4ZS6 - chains H and A of the 3 polymer chains in the assembly; structure by X-ray diffraction, 3.17 A resolution.

== Chain H ==
Name: fab Heavy Chain
From: Homo sapiens
Notes: antibody fragment or engineered binder
Chain sequence (227 residues; each row starts with the number of its first residue):
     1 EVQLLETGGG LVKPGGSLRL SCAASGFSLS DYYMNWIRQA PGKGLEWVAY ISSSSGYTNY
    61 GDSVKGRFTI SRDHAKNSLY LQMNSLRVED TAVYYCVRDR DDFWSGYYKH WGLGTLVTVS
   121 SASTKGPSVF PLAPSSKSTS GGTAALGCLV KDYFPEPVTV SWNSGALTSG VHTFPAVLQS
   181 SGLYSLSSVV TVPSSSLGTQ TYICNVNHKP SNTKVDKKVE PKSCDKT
Unresolved in the structure: 1, 223-227
Cystine bridges: Cys22-Cys96, Cys148-Cys204

== Chain A ==
Name: S protein
From: Middle East respiratory syndrome coronavirus
Notes: fragment: Receptor binding domain
Reference sequence: W6A0A7 (W6A0A7_9BETC); residues 367-589 here = UniProt positions 367-589
Chain sequence (229 residues; each row starts with the number of its first residue):
   367 EAKPSGSVVE QAEGVECDFS PLLSGTPPQV YNFKRLVFTN CNYNLTKLLS LFSVNDFTCS
   427 QISPAAIASN CYSSLILDYF SYPLSMKSDL SVSSAGPISQ FNYKQSFSNP TCLILATVPH
   487 NLTTITKPLK YSYINKCSRL LSDDRTEVPQ LVNANQYSPC VSIVPSTVWE DGDYYRKQLS
   547 PLEGGGWLVA SGSTVAMTEQ LQMGFGITVQ YGTDTNSVCP KLEHHHHHH
Unresolved in the structure: 367-380, 588-595
Differences from the reference sequence: expression tag (590-595)
Cystine bridges: Cys383-Cys407, Cys425-Cys478, Cys437-Cys585, Cys503-Cys526
Covalent attachments: N-acetylglucosamine (NAG) linked to Asn410, Asn487
From the paper describing this entry:
  - post-translational modification sites: Asn410, Asn487
  - binding site for N-acetylglucosamine: Asn410, Asn487
  - mutagenesis - E536A (30% reduction): decreased growth

== Interface between chain H and chain A ==
Residue-residue contacts (14; chain H residue first):
  Tyr33(H) - Trp535(A)  hydrophobic
  Tyr33(H) - Glu536(A)
  Tyr33(H) - Asp539(A)  hydrogen bond
  Tyr50(H) - Trp535(A)  hydrophobic
  Tyr50(H) - Glu536(A)  hydrogen bond
  Ser52(H) - Glu536(A)
  Tyr57(H) - Glu536(A)
  Thr58(H) - Glu536(A)
  Phe103(H) - Tyr540(A)
  Phe103(H) - Arg542(A)
  Trp104(H) - Trp535(A)
  Trp104(H) - Asp539(A)
  Trp104(H) - Tyr540(A)  hydrogen bond (backbone-backbone)
  Trp104(H) - Tyr541(A)  hydrophobic
Interface residues without a listed pair, chain H (8 interface residues in all): Asn59
Interface residues without a listed pair, chain A (9 interface residues in all): Leu495, Ile529, Pro531
From the paper, about this interface:
  - residue pairs: Tyr33(H)-Asp539(A) (hydrogen bond), Tyr50(H)-Glu536(A) (hydrogen bond), Trp104(H)-Trp535(A), Trp535(A)-Tyr33(H), Trp535(A)-Tyr50(H), Tyr540(A)-Phe103(H) (hydrophobic contact), Tyr540(A)-Trp104(H) (hydrophobic contact), Tyr541(A)-Phe103(H) (hydrophobic contact), Tyr541(A)-Trp104(H) (hydrophobic contact), Arg542(A)-Phe103(H) (hydrophobic contact)
  - epitope / paratope residues, chain H: Tyr33(H), Tyr50(H), Ser52(H), Tyr57(H), Thr58(H), Phe103(H), Trp104(H)
  - epitope / paratope residues, chain A: Trp535(A), Glu536(A), Asp539(A), Tyr540(A), Tyr541(A), Arg542(A)
  - hot spots on chain A (mutagenesis) - W535A: abolished binding to SPR

== In short ==
8 residues of chain H and 9 residues of chain A are in contact, with 3 hydrogen bonds. Polar contacts include
Tyr33(H)-Asp539(A), Tyr50(H)-Glu536(A) and Trp104(H)-Tyr540(A). The paper describes hydrogen bonds between
Tyr33(H) and Asp539(A) and Tyr50(H) and Glu536(A); contacts between Trp104(H) and Trp535(A), Trp535(A) and
Tyr33(H) and Trp535(A) and Tyr50(H); hydrophobic contacts between Tyr540(A) and Phe103(H), Tyr540(A) and
Trp104(H) and Tyr541(A) and Phe103(H) among others. The paper reports a binding site for N-acetylglucosamine
at Asn410(A) and Asn487(A); E536A of chain A reduces growth.
Chain H is fab Heavy Chain (Homo sapiens) and chain A is S protein (Middle East respiratory syndrome
coronavirus); the structure, Receptor binding domain and Fab complex, was determined by X-ray diffraction.
